Entry 3L66 (X-ray diffraction, 1.28 A resolution); this record covers chain A.

== Chain A ==
Name: Xenobiotic reductase A
Organism: Pseudomonas putida
Notes: EC 1.6.99.1; engineered mutation(s): C25A
Sequence (363 residues; each row starts with the number of its first residue):
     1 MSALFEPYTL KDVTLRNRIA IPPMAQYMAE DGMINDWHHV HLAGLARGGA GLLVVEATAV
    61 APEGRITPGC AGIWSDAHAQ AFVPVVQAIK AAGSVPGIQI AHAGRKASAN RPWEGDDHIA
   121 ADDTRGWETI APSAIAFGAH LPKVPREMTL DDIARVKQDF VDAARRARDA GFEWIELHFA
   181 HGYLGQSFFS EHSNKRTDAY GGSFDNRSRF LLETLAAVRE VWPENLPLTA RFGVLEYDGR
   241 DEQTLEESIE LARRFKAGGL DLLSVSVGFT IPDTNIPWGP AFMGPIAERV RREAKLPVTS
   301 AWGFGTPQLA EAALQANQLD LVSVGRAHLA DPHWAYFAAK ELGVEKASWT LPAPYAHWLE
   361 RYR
Unresolved in the structure: 1, 361-363
Residues lining bound ligands:
  - coumarin (COU), molecule 1: A25, Y27, I66, H178, H181, Y183, W302, W358
  - coumarin (COU), molecule 2: M28, W37, R47, A91, A92, P352
  - coumarin (COU), molecule 3: R326, A327, A330, Y336, W358, L359
  - FMN (flavin mononucleotide): P22, P23, M24, A25, E56, A57, Q99, H178, H181, R231, A301, W302, G303, S323, V324, G325, R326, L329, P354, W358

== Summary ==
Bound to chain A: 3 copies of coumarin and flavin mononucleotide.
Chain A is Xenobiotic reductase A (Pseudomonas putida); the structure, Xenobiotic Reductase A - C25A Variant
with Coumarin, was determined by X-ray diffraction (same publication as 3L5L, 3L5M, 3L65, 3L67 and 3L68).
